PDB entry 5DDR | X-ray diffraction, 2.60 A resolution | chains A and D

== Chain A ==
Molecule: L-glutamine riboswitch RNA
Source organism: Synechococcus elongatus
Sequence (61 nucleotides; row label = number of the first residue in the row):
     1 CGUUGACCCA GGAAACUGGG CGGAAGUAAG GUCCAUUGCA CUCCGGGCCU GAAGCAACGC
    61 G
Metal / ion sites: Cs+ site 1 near G20 (its only coordinating residue here); Cs+ site 2 near G46 (its only coordinating residue here)
Residues lining bound ligands: glutamine (GLN): C1, G22, G23, A24, G54, C58, G59, C60
Reported in the primary citation:
  - specificity-determining residues: C1 (proposed by the authors, not directly observed)
  - mutagenesis - C1G/G59C: abolished binding to glutamine

== Chain D ==
Protein: U1 small nuclear ribonucleoprotein A
Source organism: Homo sapiens
UniProt: P09012 (SNRPA_HUMAN); residues 1-97 here correspond to UniProt positions 2-98 (UniProt number = residue number + 1)
Amino-acid sequence (97 residues; row label = number of the first residue in the row):
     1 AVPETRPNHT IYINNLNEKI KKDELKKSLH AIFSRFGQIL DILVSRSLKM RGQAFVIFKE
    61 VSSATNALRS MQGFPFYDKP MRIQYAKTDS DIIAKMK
Unresolved in the structure: 1-3
Sequence notes: engineered mutation His30 (Tyr31 in P09012), Arg35 (Gln36 in P09012)
Swiss-Prot annotation at these positions:
  - modified residue: Ala1 (N-acetylalanine), Lys59 (N6-acetyllysine)

== Chain A / chain D interface ==
Residue-residue contacts (44; chain A residue first):
  A29(A) with Lys21(D), hydrogen bond to the sugar
  G30(A) with Lys21(D), phosphate contact; Arg46(D), salt bridge to the phosphate
  A35(A) with Leu48(D), base contact; Arg51(D), base contact
  U36(A) with Glu18(D), hydrogen bond to the base; Leu48(D), base contact; Arg51(D), base contact
  U37(A) with Asn14(D), base contact; Asn15(D), base contact; Lys79(D), hydrogen bond to the base
  G38(A) with Tyr12(D), base contact; Asn14(D), base contact; Asn15(D), hydrogen bond to the base; Glu18(D), hydrogen bond to the base; Lys49(D), hydrogen bond to the sugar; Met50(D), sugar contact; Arg51(D), base contact; Gly52(D), base contact; Gln53(D), base contact
  C39(A) with Tyr12(D), stacking on the base; Met50(D), sugar contact; Gln53(D), sugar contact; Phe55(D), base contact; Gln84(D), hydrogen bond to the base; Tyr85(D), hydrogen bond to the base; Ala86(D), base contact; Lys87(D), hydrogen bond to the base
  A40(A) with Leu43(D), base contact; Met50(D), sugar contact; Phe55(D), stacking on the base; Thr88(D), hydrogen bond to the base; Asp89(D), base contact; Ser90(D), hydrogen bond to the base
  C41(A) with Leu43(D), sugar contact; Thr88(D), base contact; Asp89(D), hydrogen bond to the base; Ser90(D), base contact; Asp91(D), hydrogen bond to the base
  U42(A) with Asp91(D), phosphate contact
  C44(A) with Ser45(D), hydrogen bond to the phosphate
  G45(A) with Ser47(D), phosphate contact; Leu48(D), hydrogen bond to the phosphate; Arg51(D), base contact
Interface residues without a listed pair, chain A (13 interface residues in all): U32
Interface residues without a listed pair, chain D (28 interface residues in all): Glu4, Leu16, Lys19

== Overview ==
The interface between chain A and chain D involves 13 residues on one side and 28 on the other; the contacts
include 15 hydrogen bonds, 1 salt bridge and 2 aromatic stacking contacts. Polar pairs include
U36(A)-Glu18(D), U37(A)-Lys79(D) and G38(A)-Asn15(D). The paper reports that C1G/G59C of chain A abolish
binding to glutamine; the specificity determinant C1(A).
Chain A is L-glutamine riboswitch RNA (Synechococcus elongatus) and chain D is U1 small nuclear
ribonucleoprotein A (Homo sapiens); the structure, L-glutamine riboswitch bound with L-glutamine soaked with
Cs+, was determined by X-ray diffraction (same publication as 5DDO, 5DDP and 5DDQ).
